8VFY - chains E and J of the 11 polymer chains in the assembly; structure by electron microscopy, 2.89 A resolution.

# Chain E
Molecule: Histone H3.1
Source organism: Homo sapiens
UniProt: P68431 (H31_HUMAN); residues 0-135 here correspond to UniProt positions 1-136 (UniProt number = residue number + 1)
Amino-acid sequence (136 residues; row label = number of the first residue in the row; numbering starts at 0):
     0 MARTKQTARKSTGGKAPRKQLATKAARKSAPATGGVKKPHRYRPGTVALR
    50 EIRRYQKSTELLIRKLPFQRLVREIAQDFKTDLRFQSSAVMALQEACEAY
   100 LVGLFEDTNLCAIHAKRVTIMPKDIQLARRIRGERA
Disordered / not traced: 0-36, 134-135
Swiss-Prot annotation at these positions:
  - modified residue: Arg2 (Asymmetric dimethylarginine), Thr3 (Phosphothreonine), Lys4 (Allysine), Gln5 (5-glutamyl dopamine), Thr6 (Phosphothreonine), Arg8 (Citrulline), Lys9 (N6,N6,N6-trimethyllysine), Ser10 (ADP-ribosylserine), Thr11 (Phosphothreonine), Lys14 (N6-(2-hydroxyisobutyryl)lysine), Arg17 (Asymmetric dimethylarginine), Lys18 (N6-(2-hydroxyisobutyryl)lysine), Lys23 (N6-(2-hydroxyisobutyryl)lysine), Arg26 (Citrulline), Lys27 (N6,N6,N6-trimethyllysine), Ser28 (ADP-ribosylserine), Lys36 (N6,N6,N6-trimethyllysine), Lys37 (N6-methyllysine), Tyr41 (Phosphotyrosine), Lys56 (N6,N6,N6-trimethyllysine) and 8 more in UniProt
  - lipidation: Lys18 (N6-decanoyllysine)

# Chain J
Molecule: 186-nt DNA strand
Sequence (186 nucleotides; row label = number of the first residue in the row):
     1 ATCTTTCCTATTGCTTTAAAGGCAGAGGACTGTATTGATCAGTCCAAACT
    51 TCTTTCTGCATGTACATGGAAAACTGGCCAAGGCAAACACGTCCGGAATG
   101 ATGGTATTTAAGAACAAACATTCCCTGGTATCAGCAAGTACAGTGCCCTG
   151 CTGACAGAGCAGGAGACACAAAGTACCATCTCGGAT
Disordered / not traced: 172-186

# How chain E and chain J interact
Contacting residue pairs - 29 pairs, chain E then chain J:
  His39(E) - DT6(J)  sugar contact
  Arg40(E) - DG82(J)  hydrogen bond to the base
  Arg40(E) - DG83(J)  hydrogen bond to the sugar
  Tyr41(E) - DT6(J)  sugar contact
  Tyr41(E) - DC7(J)  sugar contact
  Tyr41(E) - DG82(J)  sugar contact
  Tyr41(E) - DG83(J)  hydrogen bond to the phosphate
  Arg42(E) - DG82(J)  sugar contact
  Pro43(E) - DA81(J)  phosphate contact
  Pro43(E) - DG82(J)  sugar contact
  Gly44(E) - DA81(J)  hydrogen bond to the phosphate
  Gly44(E) - DG82(J)  hydrogen bond to the phosphate
  Thr45(E) - DG82(J)  phosphate contact
  Val46(E) - DG82(J)  hydrogen bond to the phosphate
  Val46(E) - DG83(J)  phosphate contact
  Ala47(E) - DG82(J)  hydrogen bond to the phosphate
  Arg49(E) - DC7(J)  sugar contact
  Arg49(E) - DC8(J)  phosphate contact
  Lys56(E) - DT9(J)  salt bridge to the phosphate
  Arg63(E) - DC90(J)  phosphate contact
  Arg63(E) - DG91(J)  salt bridge to the phosphate
  Lys64(E) - DG91(J)  salt bridge to the phosphate
  Lys64(E) - DT92(J)  salt bridge to the phosphate
  Leu65(E) - DC90(J)  phosphate contact
  Leu65(E) - DG91(J)  hydrogen bond to the phosphate
  Pro66(E) - DC90(J)  phosphate contact
  Arg69(E) - DC90(J)  salt bridge to the phosphate
  Arg83(E) - DT99(J)  hydrogen bond to the sugar
  Lys115(E) - DA71(J)  salt bridge to the phosphate
Other interface residues (no listed pair), chain J (14 interface residues in all): DT5, DG100

# Overview
The interface between chain E and chain J involves 18 residues on one side and 14 on the other; the contacts
include 9 hydrogen bonds and 6 salt bridges. Among the polar pairs are Arg40(E)-DG82(J), Arg40(E)-DG83(J) and
Arg83(E)-DT99(J).
Here chain E is Histone H3.1 (Homo sapiens) and chain J is a 186-nt DNA strand. Entry 8VFY (Cryo-EM structure
of FoxA1 in complex with ALBN1 nucleosome (class 1)) was determined by electron microscopy together with 8VFX
and 8VFZ from the same study.
